PDB entry 5GON | X-ray diffraction, 2.48 A resolution | chains C and D of the 6 polymer chains in the assembly

== Chain C ==
Molecule: Tubulin alpha-1B chain
Source organism: Bos taurus
UniProt: P81947 (TBA1B_BOVIN); residue numbers follow UniProt; this construct covers 1-440
Amino-acid sequence (440 residues; each row starts with the number of its first residue):
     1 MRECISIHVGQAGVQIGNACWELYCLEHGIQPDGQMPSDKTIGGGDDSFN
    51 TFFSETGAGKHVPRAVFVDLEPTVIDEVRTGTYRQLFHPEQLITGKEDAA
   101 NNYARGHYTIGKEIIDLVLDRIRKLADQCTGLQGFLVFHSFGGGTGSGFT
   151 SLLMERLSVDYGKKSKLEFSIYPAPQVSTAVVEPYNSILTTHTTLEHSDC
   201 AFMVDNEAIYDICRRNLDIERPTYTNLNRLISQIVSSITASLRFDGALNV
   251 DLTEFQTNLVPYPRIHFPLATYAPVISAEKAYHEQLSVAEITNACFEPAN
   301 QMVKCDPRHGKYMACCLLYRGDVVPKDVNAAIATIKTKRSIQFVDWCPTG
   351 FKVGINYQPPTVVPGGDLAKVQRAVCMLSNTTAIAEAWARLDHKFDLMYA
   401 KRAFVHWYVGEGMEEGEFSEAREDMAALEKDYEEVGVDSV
Residues lining bound ligands: GTP: G10, Q11, A12, Q15, I16, D69, E71, D98, A99, A100, N101, S140, G142, G143, G144, T145, G146, I171, P173, V177, T179, E183, N206, Y224, L227, N228, I231

== Chain D ==
Molecule: Tubulin beta-2B chain
Source organism: Bos taurus
UniProt: Q6B856 (TBB2B_BOVIN); the author numbering skips numbers that UniProt does not, so the offset changes along the chain: 1-42 = UniProt 1-42; 45-360 = UniProt 43-358; 369-441 = UniProt 359-431
Amino-acid sequence (431 residues; numbered 1 to 441; 10 numbers in that range are skipped by the numbering (no residue carries them; nothing is unmodelled there); the number before each row is that of its first residue):
     1 MREIVHIQAGQCGNQIGAKFWEVISDEHGIDPTGSYHGDSDL
    45 QLERINVYYNEATGNKYVPRAILVDLEPGTMDSVRSGPFGQIFRPDNFVF
    95 GQSGAGNNWAKGHYTEGAELVDSVLDVVRKESESCDCLQGFQLTHSLGGG
   145 TGSGMGTLLISKIREEYPDRIMNTFSVMPSPKVSDTVVEPYNATLSVHQL
   195 VENTDETYCIDNEALYDICFRTLKLTTPTYGDLNHLVSATMSGVTTCLRF
   245 PGQLNADLRKLAVNMVPFPRLHFFMPGFAPLTSRGSQQYRALTVPELTQQ
   295 MFDSKNMMAACDPRHGRYLTVAAIFRGRMSMKEVDEQMLNVQNKNSSYFV
   345 EWIPNNVKTAVCDIPP
   369 RGLKMSATFIGNSTAIQELFKRISEQFTAMFRRKAFLHWYTGEGMDEMEF
   419 TEAESNMNDLVSEYQQYQDATAD
Unresolved in the structure: 276-285
Ion coordination: Mg2+: Q11 (together with GDP)
Residues lining bound ligands: GDP (guanosine-5'-diphosphate): A9, G10, Q11, C12, Q15, I16, D69, A99, S140, G142, G143, G144, T145, G146, V171, P173, V177, D179, E183, N206, L209, Y224, L227, N228
UniProt features mapped onto this chain:
  - motif: M1 to I4 (MREI motif)
  - binding site (GTP): Q11, E71, S140, G144, T145, G146, N206, N228
  - binding site (Mg(2+)): E71
  - modified residue: S40 (Phosphoserine), T57 (Phosphothreonine), K60 (N6-acetyllysine), S174 (Phosphoserine), T287 (Phosphothreonine), T292 (Phosphothreonine), R320 (Omega-N-methylarginine)
  - cross-link (Glycyl lysine isopeptide (Lys-Gly)): K60 (interchain with G-Cter in ubiquitin), K326 (interchain with G-Cter in ubiquitin)

== How chain C and chain D interact ==
Contacting residue pairs (54):
  E71(C) with N249(D), hydrogen bond
  P72(C) with M1(D)
  T73(C) with M1(D); N249(D)
  K96(C) with M1(D); D130(D), salt bridge
  E97(C) with R2(D), salt bridge; R253(D), salt bridge
  D98(C) with K254(D), salt bridge
  A100(C) with R253(D); K254(D); V257(D)
  N101(C) with K254(D); N258(D), hydrogen bond
  R105(C) with R253(D)
  P175(C) with N349(D)
  S178(C) with K352(D)
  T179(C) with N258(D); K352(D)
  A180(C) with N258(D); K352(D)
  V181(C) with N258(D), hydrogen bond (backbone-side chain); N349(D)
  E220(C) with S324(D), hydrogen bond; K326(D)
  R221(C) with M325(D); D329(D), salt bridge
  Y224(C) with Q247(D)
  K394(C) with P348(D); N349(D), hydrogen bond
  L397(C) with E345(D); W346(D); A440(D), hydrophobic
  M398(C) with W346(D); P348(D)
  K401(C) with F262(D); W346(D); T439(D), hydrogen bond (side chain-backbone); A440(D)
  R402(C) with F262(D)
  A403(C) with P261(D); F262(D), hydrophobic
  F404(C) with V257(D); N258(D); V260(D); P261(D), hydrogen bond (backbone-backbone); I347(D), hydrophobic
  H406(C) with V260(D), hydrogen bond (side chain-backbone); P261(D); F262(D); P263(D)
  W407(C) with A256(D); V257(D); V260(D), hydrogen bond (side chain-backbone)
Interface residues without a listed pair, chain C (29 interface residues in all): Q11, V182, Y210
Interface residues without a listed pair, chain D (33 interface residues in all): C131, R164, D251, M259, T314, N350, A438

== Overview ==
The interface between chain C and chain D involves 29 residues on one side and 33 on the other; the contacts
include 9 hydrogen bonds and 5 salt bridges. Polar contacts include K96(C)-D130(D), E97(C)-R2(D) and
E97(C)-R253(D). Ligands of chain C: GTP.
Here chain C is Tubulin alpha-1B chain and chain D is Tubulin beta-2B chain, both from Bos taurus. Entry 5GON
(Structures of a beta-lactam bridged analogue in complex with tubulin) was determined by X-ray diffraction.
